PDB entry 6LAB | X-ray diffraction, 3.20 A resolution | chains L and T of the 22 polymer chains in the assembly

[Chain L]
Molecule: Histone H4
Source organism: Homo sapiens
UniProtKB: P62805 (H4_HUMAN); residues 0-102 here correspond to UniProt positions 1-103 (UniProt number = residue number + 1)
Sequence (103 residues; each row starts with the number of its first residue; numbering starts at 0):
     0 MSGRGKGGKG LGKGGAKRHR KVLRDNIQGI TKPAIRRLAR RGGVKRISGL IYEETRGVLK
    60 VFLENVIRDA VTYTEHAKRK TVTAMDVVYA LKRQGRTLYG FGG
Not modelled in the structure: 0-19
Swiss-Prot annotation at these positions:
  - DNA-binding region: Lys16 to Lys20
  - modified residue: Ser1 (N-acetylserine), Arg3 (Asymmetric dimethylarginine), Lys5 (N6-(2-hydroxyisobutyryl)lysine), Lys8 (N6-(2-hydroxyisobutyryl)lysine), Lys12 (N6-(2-hydroxyisobutyryl)lysine), Lys16 (N6-(2-hydroxyisobutyryl)lysine), Lys20 (N6,N6,N6-trimethyllysine), Lys31 (N6-(2-hydroxyisobutyryl)lysine), Lys44 (N6-(2-hydroxyisobutyryl)lysine), Ser47 (Phosphoserine), Tyr51 (Phosphotyrosine), Lys59 (N6-(2-hydroxyisobutyryl)lysine), Lys77 (N6-(2-hydroxyisobutyryl)lysine), Lys79 (N6-(2-hydroxyisobutyryl)lysine), Thr80 (Phosphothreonine), Tyr88 (Phosphotyrosine), Lys91 (N6-(2-hydroxyisobutyryl)lysine)
  - cross-link (Glycyl lysine isopeptide (Lys-Gly)): Lys12 (interchain with G-Cter in SUMO2), Lys20 (interchain with G-Cter in SUMO2), Lys31 (interchain with G-Cter in SUMO2), Lys59 (interchain with G-Cter in SUMO2), Lys79 (interchain with G-Cter in SUMO2), Lys91 (interchain with G-Cter in SUMO2)

[Chain T]
Molecule: 169-nt DNA strand
Source organism: other sequences
Sequence (169 nucleotides; each row starts with the number of its first residue; numbers below 1 keep their minus sign (DG-82 is residue -82)):
   -82 GCTTTTTTTT TTCACAATCC CGGTGCCGAG GCCGCTCAAT TGGTCGTAGA CAGCTCTAGC
   -22 ACCGCTTAAA CGCACGTACG GATTCCGTAC GTGCGTTTAA GCGGTGCTAG AGCTGTCTAC
    38 GACCAATTGA GCGGCCTCGG CACCGGGATT GTGAAAAAAA AAAGCTGCA
Bound ions: Ca2+ site 1: DG-52 (shared with 1 residue of chain S); Ca2+ site 2 near DG29 (its only coordinating residue here); Ca2+ site 3: DG51 (shared with 1 residue of chain S)

[Chain L / chain T interface]
Residue-residue contacts (14; chain L residue first):
  Val21(L) - DA16(T)  phosphate contact
  Lys44(L) - DG8(T)  phosphate contact
  Arg45(L) - DC7(T)  hydrogen bond to the sugar
  Arg45(L) - DG8(T)  phosphate contact
  Ile46(L) - DC7(T)  sugar contact
  Ile46(L) - DG8(T)  hydrogen bond to the phosphate
  Ser47(L) - DC7(T)  hydrogen bond to the phosphate
  Gly48(L) - DC7(T)  hydrogen bond to the phosphate
  Tyr51(L) - DG8(T)  phosphate contact
  Arg78(L) - DA28(T)  phosphate contact
  Lys79(L) - DG27(T)  phosphate contact
  Lys79(L) - DA28(T)  hydrogen bond to the phosphate
  Thr80(L) - DG27(T)  phosphate contact
  Thr80(L) - DA28(T)  hydrogen bond to the phosphate
Also at the interface, not in a pair above, chain L (11 interface residues in all): Lys77
Also at the interface, not in a pair above, chain T (7 interface residues in all): DA6, DG29

[Overview]
11 residues of chain L face 7 of chain T across their interface; the contacts include 6 hydrogen bonds. Among
the polar pairs are Arg45(L)-DC7(T), Ile46(L)-DG8(T) and Ser47(L)-DC7(T). Curated annotation (UniProt) lists a
DNA-binding region on chain L.
Chain L is Histone H4 (Homo sapiens) and chain T is a 169-nt DNA strand (other sequences); the structure, 169
bp nucleosome, harboring cohesive DNA termini, assembled with linker histone H1.0, was determined by X-ray
diffraction together with 7COW, 6LER, 6L9Z and 6LA2 from the same study.
